7NWP - chain AAA; structure by X-ray diffraction, 2.16 A resolution.

Chain AAA:
Name: Beta-xylanase
Source organism: Caldicellulosiruptor kristjanssonii (strain ATCC 700853 / DSM 12137 / I77R1B)
Notes: EC 3.2.1.8
UniProt: E4S6E9 (E4S6E9_CALKI); residues 21-215 here correspond to UniProt positions 1071-1265 (UniProt number = residue number + 1050)
Chain sequence (215 residues; row label = number of the first residue in the row):
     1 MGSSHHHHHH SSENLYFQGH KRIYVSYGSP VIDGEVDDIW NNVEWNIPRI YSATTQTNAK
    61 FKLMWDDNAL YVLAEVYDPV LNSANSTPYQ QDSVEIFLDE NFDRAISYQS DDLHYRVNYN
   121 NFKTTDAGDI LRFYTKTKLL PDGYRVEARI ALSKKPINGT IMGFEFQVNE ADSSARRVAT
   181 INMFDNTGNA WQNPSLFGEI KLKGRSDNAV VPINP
Not modelled in the structure: 1-20
Construct notes: initiating methionine (1); expression tag (2-20)
Ion coordination: Ca2+ site 1: Val-31, Asp-33, Glu-35, Asp-37, Glu-147; Ca2+ site 2: Asp-78, Val-80, Asp-92, Glu-170, Ala-171; Ca2+ site 3: Asp-99, Asp-103, Asp-111, Asp-112
From the paper describing this entry:
  - binding site for beta-D-glucopyranose: Tyr-89, Trp-191

In short:
The Ca2+ site 1 is built by Val-31, Asp-33, Glu-35, Asp-37 and Glu-147. Asp-78, Val-80, Asp-92, Glu-170 and
Ala-171 form the Ca2+ site 2. From the paper: a binding site for beta-D-glucopyranose at Tyr-89 and Trp-191.
Chain AAA is Beta-xylanase (Caldicellulosiruptor kristjanssonii (strain ATCC 700853 / DSM 12137 / I77R1B));
the structure, A carbohydrate binding module family 9 (CBM9) from Caldicellulosiruptor kristjansonii in
complex with cellobiose, was determined by X-ray diffraction (same publication as 7NN3, 7NWN, 7NWO and 7NWQ).
